Entry 8GBJ (electron microscopy, 3.11 A resolution); this record covers chains D and X of the 5 polymer chains in the assembly.

Chain D:
Name: DNA repair protein RAD51 homolog 4
Source organism: Homo sapiens
UniProtKB: O75771 (RA51D_HUMAN); residues 1-328 here = UniProt positions 1-328
Amino-acid sequence (328 residues; each row starts with the number of its first residue):
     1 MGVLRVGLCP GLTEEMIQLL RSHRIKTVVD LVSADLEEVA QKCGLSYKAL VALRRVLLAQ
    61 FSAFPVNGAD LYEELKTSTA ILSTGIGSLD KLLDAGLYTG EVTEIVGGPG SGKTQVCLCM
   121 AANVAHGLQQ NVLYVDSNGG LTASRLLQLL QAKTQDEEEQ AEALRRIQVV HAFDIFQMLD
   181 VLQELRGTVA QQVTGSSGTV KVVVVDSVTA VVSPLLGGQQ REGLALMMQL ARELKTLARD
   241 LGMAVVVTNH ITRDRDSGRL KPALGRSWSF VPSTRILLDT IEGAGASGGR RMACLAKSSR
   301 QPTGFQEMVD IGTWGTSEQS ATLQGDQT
Not modelled in the structure: 1, 194-196, 284-286, 316-328
Swiss-Prot annotation at these positions:
  - binding site (ATP): Gly107 to Thr114
Ligand contacts:
  - AMP-PNP (ANP; phosphoaminophosphonic acid-adenylate ester), molecule 1: Gly108, Pro109, Gly110, Ser111, Gly112, Lys113, Thr114, Gln115, Asn138, Arg145, Gln148, Asp206, His250, Gly288, Arg291, Ile311, Gly312
  - AMP-PNP (ANP), molecule 2: Phe270, Lys297, Ser298, Ser299, Arg300, Gln301, Pro302, Thr303
Reported in the primary citation:
  - binding site for the 30-nt DNA strand: Arg221, Arg253, Leu264, Gly265, Arg266
  - mutagenesis - R266A: decreased binding to the 30-nt DNA strand
  - mutagenesis - R266A: abolished binding to RPA-ssDNA

Chain X:
Name: DNA repair protein XRCC2
Source organism: Homo sapiens
UniProtKB: O43543 (XRCC2_HUMAN); residues 1-280 here = UniProt positions 1-280
Amino-acid sequence (288 residues; each row starts with the number of its first residue):
     1 MCSAFHRAES GTELLARLEG RSSLKEIEPN LFADEDSPVH GDILEFHGPE GTGKTEMLYH
    61 LTARCILPKS EGGLEVEVLF IDTDYHFDML RLVTILEHRL SQSSEEIIKY CLGRFFLVYC
   121 SSSTHLLLTL YSLESMFCSH PSLCLLILDS LSAFYWIDRV NGGESVNLQE STLRKCSQCL
   181 EKLVNDYRLV LFATTQTIMQ KASSSSEEPS HASRRLCDVD IDYRPYLCKA WQQLVKHRMF
   241 FSKQDDSQSS NQFSLVSRCL KSNSLKKHFF IIGESGVEFC DYKDDDDK
Not modelled in the structure: 1-20, 35-40, 203-220, 246-249, 281-288
Differences from the reference sequence: expression tag (281-288)
Swiss-Prot annotation at these positions:
  - modified residue: Ser10 (Phosphoserine)
  - natural variant: Leu14 (L14P: In SPGF50 and POF17), Ala16 (A16S: Does not affect function in double-strand break repair via homologous recombination as shown in rescue assays of XRCC2-deficient cells), His47 (H47R: Does not affect function in double-strand break repair via homologous recombination as shown in rescue assays of XRCC2-deficient cells), Leu61 (L61I: Does not affect function in double-strand break repair via homologous recombination as shown in rescue assays of XRCC2-deficient cells), Glu75 (E75Q: Does not affect function in double-strand break repair via homologous recombination as shown in rescue assays of XRCC2-deficient cells), Arg91 (R91W: Rare variant; uncertain significance), Ile95 (I95V: Does not affect function in double-strand break repair via homologous recombination as shown in rescue assays of XRCC2-deficient cells), Val118 (V118A: Does not affect function in double-strand break repair via homologous recombination as shown in rescue assays of XRCC2-deficient cells), Cys120 (C120Y: Rare variant; uncertain significance), Leu133 (L133P: Rare variant; uncertain significance), Glu164 (E164Q: Does not affect function in double-strand break repair via homologous recombination as shown in rescue assays of XRCC2-deficient cells), Glu170 (E170A: Does not affect function in double-strand break repair via homologous recombination as shown in rescue assays of XRCC2-deficient cells), 11 further natural variant entries in UniProt
Ligand contacts: AMP-PNP (ANP; phosphoaminophosphonic acid-adenylate ester): Pro49, Glu50, Gly51, Thr52, Gly53, Lys54, Thr55, Glu56, His86, Arg91, Phe253, Ile272, Gly273, Glu274
Reported in the primary citation:
  - binding site for the 30-nt DNA strand: Arg159, Gln200, Arg224
  - mutagenesis - R159A: decreased binding to the 30-nt DNA strand
  - mutagenesis - R159A: abolished binding to RPA-ssDNA

Chain D / chain X interface:
Residue-residue contacts - 85 pairs, chain D then chain X:
  Val28(D) - Leu128(X)  hydrophobic
  Val29(D) - Thr124(X)
  Val29(D) - Leu127(X)  hydrophobic
  Val29(D) - Leu128(X)  hydrophobic
  Val29(D) - Lys175(X)  hydrogen bond (backbone-side chain)
  Asp30(D) - Lys175(X)  salt bridge
  Ser33(D) - Tyr131(X)
  Ser33(D) - Lys175(X)  hydrogen bond
  Leu58(D) - Tyr131(X)
  Leu58(D) - Ser132(X)
  Phe61(D) - His125(X)
  Ser62(D) - His125(X)
  Ser62(D) - Leu128(X)
  Ser62(D) - Thr129(X)
  Ser62(D) - Ser132(X)  hydrogen bond
  Ala63(D) - Val118(X)
  Ala63(D) - Tyr119(X)
  Ala63(D) - His125(X)  hydrogen bond (backbone-side chain)
  Ala63(D) - Thr129(X)
  Pro65(D) - Leu117(X)
  Pro65(D) - Val118(X)  hydrophobic
  Pro65(D) - Leu133(X)  hydrophobic
  Pro65(D) - Met136(X)  hydrophobic
  Val66(D) - Phe116(X)
  Val66(D) - Leu117(X)  hydrogen bond (backbone-backbone)
  Asn67(D) - Leu112(X)
  Asn67(D) - Gly113(X)
  Asn67(D) - Phe115(X)
  Asn67(D) - Phe116(X)
  Gly68(D) - Leu112(X)  hydrogen bond (backbone-backbone)
  Gly68(D) - Phe115(X)  hydrogen bond (backbone-backbone)
  Ala69(D) - Lys109(X)
  Ala69(D) - Leu112(X)  hydrogen bond (backbone-backbone)
  Leu71(D) - Leu117(X)  hydrophobic
  Tyr72(D) - Val93(X)  hydrophobic
  Tyr72(D) - Glu105(X)  hydrogen bond
  Tyr72(D) - Lys109(X)
  Tyr72(D) - Leu112(X)  hydrophobic
  Glu73(D) - Lys109(X)
  Leu75(D) - Met89(X)  hydrophobic
  Lys76(D) - Glu105(X)  salt bridge
  Tyr98(D) - Leu90(X)  hydrophobic
  Glu101(D) - Asp88(X)
  Arg221(D) - Trp156(X)
  Arg221(D) - Val160(X)
  Glu222(D) - Val160(X)
  Leu224(D) - Trp156(X)  hydrophobic
  Ala225(D) - Val160(X)  hydrophobic
  Met228(D) - Trp156(X)
  Gln229(D) - Ile157(X)
  Arg232(D) - Thr83(X)  hydrogen bond (side chain-backbone)
  Arg232(D) - Asp84(X)
  Arg232(D) - Tyr85(X)
  Arg232(D) - Cys120(X)  hydrogen bond (side chain-backbone)
  Arg232(D) - Ser121(X)
  Arg232(D) - Phe154(X)
  Lys235(D) - Asp84(X)  salt bridge
  Lys235(D) - Tyr85(X)
  Arg239(D) - Tyr85(X)  hydrogen bond (side chain-backbone)
  Arg239(D) - Phe87(X)
  Arg239(D) - Tyr119(X)
  Asp240(D) - Tyr85(X)  hydrogen bond
  Arg266(D) - Thr197(X)
  Arg266(D) - Ile198(X)
  Arg266(D) - Gln200(X)
  Ser267(D) - Trp156(X)  hydrogen bond
  Ser267(D) - Ile198(X)
  Ser269(D) - Glu50(X)
  Phe270(D) - Gly48(X)
  Phe270(D) - Pro49(X)
  Phe270(D) - Glu50(X)
  Phe270(D) - Lys54(X)
  Phe270(D) - His86(X)  hydrogen bond (backbone-side chain)
  Phe270(D) - Gln196(X)
  Phe270(D) - Thr197(X)
  Val271(D) - His86(X)  hydrogen bond (backbone-side chain)
  Pro272(D) - His86(X)
  Ser273(D) - His86(X)
  Arg275(D) - Glu50(X)  salt bridge
  Lys297(D) - Glu50(X)
  Ser299(D) - Asp88(X)
  Ser299(D) - Arg91(X)
  Arg300(D) - Asp88(X)
  Arg300(D) - Arg91(X)
  Thr303(D) - Ser250(X)  hydrogen bond (backbone-side chain)
Also at the interface, not in a pair above, chain D (48 interface residues in all): Val32, Arg54, Phe64, Thr236, Asp256, Pro302
Also at the interface, not in a pair above, chain X (49 interface residues in all): Leu79, Ala153, Arg159, Met199, Glu274

In short:
48 residues of chain D face 49 of chain X across their interface; the contacts include 17 hydrogen bonds and 4
salt bridges. Polar contacts include Asp30(D)-Lys175(X), Lys76(D)-Glu105(X) and Lys235(D)-Asp84(X). From the
paper: a binding site for the 30-nt DNA strand at Arg221(D), Arg253(D) and Arg159(X) among others; R266A of
chain D reduces binding to the 30-nt DNA strand.
Here chain D is DNA repair protein RAD51 homolog 4 and chain X is DNA repair protein XRCC2, both from Homo
sapiens. Entry 8GBJ (Cryo-EM structure of a human BCDX2/ssDNA complex) was determined by electron microscopy
together with 8FAZ from the same study.
